PDB entry 7EA1 | X-ray diffraction, 2.70 A resolution | chains A and B

# Chain A
Protein: Spindlin-1
From: Homo sapiens
UniProt: Q9Y657 (SPIN1_HUMAN); residue numbers follow UniProt; this construct covers 50-262
Chain sequence (215 residues; numbered 48 to 262; the number before each row is that of its first residue):
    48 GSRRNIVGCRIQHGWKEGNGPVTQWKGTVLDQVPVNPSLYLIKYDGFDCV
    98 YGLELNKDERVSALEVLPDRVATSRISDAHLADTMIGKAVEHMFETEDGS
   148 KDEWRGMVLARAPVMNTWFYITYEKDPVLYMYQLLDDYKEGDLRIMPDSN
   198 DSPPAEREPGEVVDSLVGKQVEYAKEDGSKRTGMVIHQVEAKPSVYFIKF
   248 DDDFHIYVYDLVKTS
Unresolved in the structure: 197-210, 262
Sequence notes: expression tag (48-49)
Curated features (UniProtKB/Swiss-Prot):
  - region (Histone H3K4me3 and H3R8me2a binding): G93 to Y98, E142, D250 to H252
  - site (Histone H3K4me3 and H3R8me2a binding): D173, Q180, D184
  - modified residue (Phosphoserine): S109, S124, S199
  - mutagenesis: W62 (W62A: Decreased binding to histone H3 trimethylated at both 'Lys-4' and 'Lys-9' (H3K4me3K9me3)), W72 (W72A/R: Impaired binding to histone H3K4me3 and H3R8me2a and impaired ability to activate the Wnt signaling pathway ...), Y91 (Y91A: Decreased binding to histone H3 trimethylated at both 'Lys-4' and 'Lys-9' (H3K4me3K9me3)), Y98 (Y98A: Decreased binding to histone H3 trimethylated at both 'Lys-4' and 'Lys-9' (H3K4me3K9me3) ...), S109 (S109A: Impaired phosphorylation), S124 (S124A: Impaired phosphorylation), F141 (F141A: Impaired binding to histone H3K4me3 and H3R8me2a and impaired ability to activate the Wnt signaling pathway. Impaired ability to activate expression of pre-rRNA ...), E142 (E142A: Impaired binding to histone H3K4me3 and H3R8me2a), Y170 (Y170A: Impaired binding to histone H3K4me3 and H3R8me2a and impaired ability to activate the Wnt signaling pathway. Impaired ability to activate expression of pre-rRNA), Y177 (Y177A: Impaired binding to histone H3K4me3 and H3R8me2a), D184 (D184A/R: Impaired binding to histone H3K4me3 and H3R8me2a), D189 (D189A/R: Impaired binding to histone H3K4me3), 1 further mutagenesis entry in UniProt

# Chain B
Protein: Peptide from Spindlin interactor and repressor of chromatin-binding protein
UniProt: Q9BUA3 (SPNDC_HUMAN); numbering as in UniProt (aligned over 228-239)
Chain sequence (12 residues; numbered 228 to 239; the number before each row is that of its first residue):
   228 VRKKRGRPMTKN
Unresolved in the structure: 233-239

# Chain A / chain B interface
Residue-residue contacts (17; chain A residue first):
  D95(A) - K230(B)  salt bridge
  C96(A) - K230(B)
  F141(A) - R229(B)
  W151(A) - R229(B)
  D173(A) - R229(B)
  D173(A) - K230(B)
  D173(A) - K231(B)
  D173(A) - R232(B)
  P174(A) - R232(B)
  V175(A) - K230(B)
  Y177(A) - R229(B)
  Y177(A) - K230(B)
  Y179(A) - R229(B)  hydrogen bond
  D250(A) - K231(B)
  H252(A) - K230(B)
  H252(A) - K231(B)
  Y254(A) - K231(B)
Also at the interface, not in a pair above, chain A (14 interface residues in all): K172, F251

# Summary
Chain A and chain B form an interface of 14 and 4 residues respectively, with 1 hydrogen bond and 1 salt
bridge. Among the polar pairs are D95(A)-K230(B) and Y179(A)-R229(B). Curated annotation (UniProt) lists 13
mutagenesis sites on chain A.
Chain A is Spindlin-1 (Homo sapiens) and chain B is Peptide from Spindlin interactor and repressor of
chromatin-binding protein; the structure, Crystal Structure of Spindlin1 bound to SPINDOC Docpep2, was
determined by X-ray diffraction.
